PDB entry 8BPX | electron microscopy, 2.09 A resolution | chains C and D of the 67 polymer chains in the assembly

Chain C:
Name: NADH dehydrogenase [ubiquinone] iron-sulfur protein 3
Source organism: Arabidopsis thaliana
Notes: EC 7.1.1.2
Reference sequence: Q95748 (NDUS3_ARATH); residues 1-190 here = UniProt positions 1-190
Amino-acid sequence (190 residues; numbered 1 to 190; the number before each row is that of its first residue):
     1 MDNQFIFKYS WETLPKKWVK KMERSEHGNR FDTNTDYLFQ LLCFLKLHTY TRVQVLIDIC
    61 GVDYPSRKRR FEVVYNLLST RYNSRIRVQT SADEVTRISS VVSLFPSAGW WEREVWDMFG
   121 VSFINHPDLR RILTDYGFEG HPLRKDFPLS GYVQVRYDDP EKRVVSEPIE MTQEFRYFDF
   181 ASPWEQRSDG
Unresolved in the structure: 182-190

Chain D:
Name: NADH dehydrogenase [ubiquinone] iron-sulfur protein 2
Source organism: Arabidopsis thaliana
Notes: EC 7.1.1.2
Reference sequence: P93306 (NDUS2_ARATH); residues 1-394 here = UniProt positions 1-394
Amino-acid sequence (394 residues; each row starts with the number of its first residue):
     1 MTTRKRQIKN FTLNFGPQHP AAHGVLRLVL EMNGEVVERA EPHIGLLHRG TEKLIEYKTY
    61 LQALPYFDRL DYVSMMAQEH AYSLAVEKLL NCEVPLRAQY IRVLFCEITR ILNHLLALTT
   121 HAMDVGALTP FLWAFEEREK LLEFYERVSG ARMHASFIRP GGVAQDLPLG LCRDIDSFTQ
   181 QFASRIDELE EMLTGNRIWK QRLVDIGTVT AQQAKDWGFS GVMLRGSGVC WDLRRAAPYD
   241 VYDQLDFDVP VGTRGDCYDR YCIRIEEMRQ SLRIIVQCLN QMPSGMIKAD DRKLCPPSRC
   301 RMKLSMESLI HHFELYTEGF SVPASSTYTA VEAPKGEFGV FLVSNGSNRP YRCKIRAPGF
   361 AHLQGLDFMS KHHMLADVVT IIGTQDIVFG EVDR
Unresolved in the structure: 1-9
Construct notes: conflict L70 (Ser in P93306), S227 (Pro in P93306), L309 (Ser in P93306)

Interface between chain C and chain D:
Residue-residue contacts - 71 pairs, chain C then chain D:
  H27(C) with L89(D); S325(D); S326(D); T327(D), hydrogen bond (backbone-side chain)
  Q54(C) with K215(D)
  V55(C) with K215(D)
  I57(C) with Y328(D); E337(D); R356(D), hydrogen bond (backbone-side chain)
  D58(C) with K354(D), salt bridge; R356(D)
  I59(C) with K354(D)
  C60(C) with F341(D), hydrophobic; K354(D)
  G61(C) with R352(D), hydrogen bond (backbone-side chain)
  D63(C) with Y351(D), hydrogen bond (backbone-side chain)
  Y64(C) with Y351(D)
  P65(C) with Y351(D)
  N76(C) with Y328(D)
  L78(C) with W231(D), hydrophobic
  T80(C) with K215(D), hydrogen bond; W231(D)
  N83(C) with W231(D); A236(D), hydrogen bond (side chain-backbone)
  R85(C) with L233(D); Y328(D); A330(D); E337(D), salt bridge
  R87(C) with S326(D), hydrogen bond; T327(D); F341(D)
  P106(C) with D216(D); W217(D); Q364(D)
  S107(C) with D216(D), hydrogen bond (backbone-backbone); W217(D); G218(D); Q364(D), hydrogen bond (backbone-side chain)
  G109(C) with Q364(D)
  W110(C) with P42(D), hydrophobic; F360(D), hydrophobic; L363(D), hydrophobic; Q364(D), hydrogen bond (backbone-side chain)
  W111(C) with K354(D); R356(D); F360(D), hydrophobic; A361(D), hydrophobic; Q364(D)
  E114(C) with F360(D); R394(D), salt bridge
  F119(C) with R352(D)
  R130(C) with E41(D), salt bridge
  I132(C) with I44(D)
  L133(C) with G45(D); H48(D); D393(D)
  Y136(C) with H43(D)
  P142(C) with K53(D), hydrogen bond (backbone-side chain)
  L143(C) with E52(D); K53(D); R352(D)
  R144(C) with K53(D), hydrogen bond (backbone-side chain)
  K145(C) with E56(D), salt bridge; Y351(D), hydrogen bond (side chain-backbone)
  F147(C) with K53(D), hydrogen bond (backbone-side chain)
  L149(C) with K53(D); L54(D), hydrophobic; Y57(D)
  Y177(C) with R349(D)
  F180(C) with T317(D); E318(D)
Interface residues without a listed pair, chain C (46 interface residues in all): E26, L56, V62, V74, F105, A108, R113, M118, P148, F175
Interface residues without a listed pair, chain D (45 interface residues in all): K58, K88, Q212, V343, N348, V392

Summary:
46 residues of chain C face 45 of chain D across their interface, with 14 hydrogen bonds and 5 salt bridges.
Polar pairs include D58(C)-K354(D), R85(C)-E337(D) and E114(C)-R394(D).
Chain C is NADH dehydrogenase [ubiquinone] iron-sulfur protein 3 and chain D is NADH dehydrogenase
[ubiquinone] iron-sulfur protein 2, both from Arabidopsis thaliana; the structure, Cryo-EM structure of the
Arabidopsis thaliana I+III2 supercomplex (Complete composition), was determined by electron microscopy (same
publication as 8BED, 8BEE, 8BEF, 8BEH, 8BEL, 8BEP, 8BQ5 and 8BQ6).
